1PRT - chains B and F of the 6 polymer chains in the assembly; structure by X-ray diffraction, 2.90 A resolution.

== Chain B ==
Protein: Pertussis toxin (subunit S2)
Source organism: Bordetella pertussis
UniProtKB: P04978 (TOX2_BORPE); residues 4-199 here correspond to UniProt positions 31-226 (UniProt number = residue number + 27)
Chain sequence (196 residues; each row starts with the number of its first residue):
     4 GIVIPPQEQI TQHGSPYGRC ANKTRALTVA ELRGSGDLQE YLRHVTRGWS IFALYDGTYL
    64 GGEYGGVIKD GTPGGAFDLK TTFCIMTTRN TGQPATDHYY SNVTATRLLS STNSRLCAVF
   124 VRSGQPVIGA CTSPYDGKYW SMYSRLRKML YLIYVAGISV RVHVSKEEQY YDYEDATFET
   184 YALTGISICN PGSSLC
Disulfides: Cys-23/Cys-87, Cys-120/Cys-134, Cys-192/Cys-199

== Chain F ==
Protein: Pertussis toxin (subunit S5)
Source organism: Bordetella pertussis
UniProtKB: P04981 (TOX5_BORPE); residues 2-99 here correspond to UniProt positions 36-133 (UniProt number = residue number + 34)
Chain sequence (98 residues; each row starts with the number of its first residue):
     2 LPTHLYKNFT VQELALKLKG KNQEFCLTAF MSGRSLVRAC LSDAGHEHDT WFDTMLGFAI
    62 SAYALKSRIA LTVEDSPYPG TPGDLLELQI CPLNGYCE
Disulfides: Cys-27/Cys-41, Cys-92/Cys-98

== Interface between chain B and chain F ==
Pairs across the interface (36; chain B residue first):
  Ala-98(B) / Lys-22(F)
  Lys-141(B) / Lys-22(F)
  Ser-144(B) / Gln-24(F)  hydrogen bond (backbone-side chain)
  Met-145(B) / Gln-24(F)
  Ser-147(B) / Asp-54(F)  hydrogen bond
  Arg-148(B) / Leu-17(F)
  Arg-148(B) / Gln-24(F)
  Arg-148(B) / Phe-53(F)
  Arg-148(B) / Asp-54(F)  salt bridge
  Arg-148(B) / Leu-57(F)
  Leu-149(B) / Leu-17(F)
  Lys-151(B) / Ile-61(F)
  Met-152(B) / Ile-61(F)  hydrophobic
  Leu-155(B) / Ile-61(F)  hydrophobic
  Leu-155(B) / Tyr-64(F)  hydrophobic
  Ile-161(B) / Tyr-64(F)  hydrophobic
  Thr-187(B) / Leu-19(F)
  Gly-188(B) / Leu-17(F)
  Ile-189(B) / Ala-16(F)
  Ile-189(B) / Leu-17(F)  hydrogen bond (backbone-backbone)
  Ser-190(B) / Leu-15(F)
  Ser-190(B) / Ala-16(F)
  Ser-190(B) / Lys-18(F)
  Ile-191(B) / Glu-14(F)
  Ile-191(B) / Leu-15(F)  hydrogen bond (backbone-backbone)
  Ile-191(B) / Tyr-64(F)
  Cys-192(B) / Glu-14(F)
  Asn-193(B) / Gln-13(F)  hydrogen bond
  Asn-193(B) / Glu-14(F)  hydrogen bond (backbone-side chain)
  Ser-196(B) / Glu-14(F)  hydrogen bond
  Leu-198(B) / Glu-14(F)
  Leu-198(B) / Ala-16(F)
  Leu-198(B) / Lys-18(F)  hydrogen bond (backbone-side chain)
  Leu-198(B) / Cys-27(F)  hydrophobic
  Leu-198(B) / Thr-29(F)
  Cys-199(B) / Lys-18(F)  hydrogen bond (backbone-side chain)
Also at the interface, not in a pair above, chain B (24 interface residues in all): Tyr-142, His-166, Ser-197
Also at the interface, not in a pair above, chain F (20 interface residues in all): Leu-28, Arg-39, Asp-44, Glu-48

== Summary ==
Chain B and chain F form an interface of 24 and 20 residues respectively; the contacts include 9 hydrogen
bonds and 1 salt bridge. Polar pairs include Arg-148(B)/Asp-54(F), Ser-144(B)/Gln-24(F) and
Ser-147(B)/Asp-54(F).
Chain B is Pertussis toxin (subunit S2) and chain F is Pertussis toxin (subunit S5), both from Bordetella
pertussis; the structure, The crystal structure of pertussis toxin, was determined by X-ray diffraction.
